7N53 - chains A and B; structure by X-ray diffraction, 1.60 A resolution.

[Chain A (and B)]
Molecule: PAP4
From: Salmonella enterica subsp. enterica serovar Typhimurium
Notes: chain B of this document is another copy of the same molecule, construct and numbering; everything in this record applies to it too
Sequence (193 residues; row label = number of the first residue in the row):
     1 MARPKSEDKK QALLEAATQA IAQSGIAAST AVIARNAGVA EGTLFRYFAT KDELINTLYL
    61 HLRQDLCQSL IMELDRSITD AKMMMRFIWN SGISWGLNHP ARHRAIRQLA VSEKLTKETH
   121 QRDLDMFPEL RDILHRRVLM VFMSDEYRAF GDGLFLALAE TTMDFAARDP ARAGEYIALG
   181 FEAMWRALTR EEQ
Not modelled in the structure: 1-7, 191-193 (chain B: 1-7, 192-193)
Residues lining bound ligands: Papaverine (EV1; 1-(3,4-dimethoxybenzyl)-6,7-dimethoxyisoquinoline): Arg-63, Leu-66, Leu-70, Met-85, Ile-88, Trp-89, Gly-92, Ile-93, His-103, Ile-106, Leu-130, Leu-134, Val-138, Phe-155, Leu-156, Ala-159, Met-163, Phe-181, Met-184, Trp-185, Leu-188, Thr-189
From the paper describing this entry:
  - binding site for Papaverine: Phe-155

[Chain A / chain B interface]
Residue-residue contacts - 48 pairs, chain A then chain B:
  Val-111(A) / Phe-165(B)  hydrophobic
  Val-111(A) / Arg-168(B)  hydrogen bond (backbone-side chain)
  Ser-112(A) / Arg-168(B)
  Glu-113(A) / Arg-168(B)  salt bridge
  Glu-113(A) / Tyr-176(B)
  Leu-139(A) / Arg-186(B)
  Glu-146(A) / Arg-172(B)  salt bridge
  Tyr-147(A) / Arg-172(B)
  Tyr-147(A) / Glu-175(B)  hydrogen bond
  Tyr-147(A) / Tyr-176(B)  hydrophobic
  Tyr-147(A) / Leu-179(B)  hydrophobic
  Ala-149(A) / Phe-165(B)
  Phe-150(A) / Thr-161(B)
  Phe-150(A) / Thr-162(B)
  Phe-150(A) / Phe-165(B)  hydrophobic
  Phe-150(A) / Tyr-176(B)  hydrophobic
  Phe-150(A) / Leu-179(B)  hydrophobic
  Phe-150(A) / Gly-180(B)
  Gly-153(A) / Thr-161(B)
  Leu-154(A) / Leu-158(B)  hydrophobic
  Leu-154(A) / Thr-161(B)
  Ala-157(A) / Ala-157(B)
  Ala-157(A) / Thr-161(B)
  Leu-158(A) / Leu-154(B)  hydrophobic
  Leu-158(A) / Leu-158(B)  hydrophobic
  Thr-161(A) / Phe-150(B)
  Thr-161(A) / Gly-153(B)
  Thr-161(A) / Leu-154(B)
  Thr-161(A) / Ala-157(B)
  Thr-162(A) / Phe-150(B)
  Phe-165(A) / Val-111(B)  hydrophobic
  Phe-165(A) / Ala-149(B)
  Phe-165(A) / Phe-150(B)  hydrophobic
  Arg-168(A) / Val-111(B)  hydrogen bond (side chain-backbone)
  Arg-172(A) / Tyr-147(B)
  Glu-175(A) / Tyr-147(B)  hydrogen bond
  Tyr-176(A) / Tyr-147(B)  hydrophobic
  Tyr-176(A) / Phe-150(B)
  Leu-179(A) / Val-141(B)  hydrophobic
  Leu-179(A) / Tyr-147(B)  hydrophobic
  Leu-179(A) / Phe-150(B)  hydrophobic
  Gly-180(A) / Phe-150(B)
  Ala-183(A) / Ala-187(B)
  Arg-186(A) / Arg-186(B)  hydrogen bond (side chain-backbone)
  Arg-186(A) / Thr-189(B)
  Arg-186(A) / Arg-190(B)
  Ala-187(A) / Ala-183(B)
  Ala-187(A) / Arg-186(B)  hydrogen bond (backbone-side chain)
Other interface residues (no listed pair), chain A (27 interface residues in all): Arg-107, Val-141, Phe-142
Other interface residues (no listed pair), chain B (26 interface residues in all): Arg-107, Glu-113, Phe-142

[Overview]
27 residues of chain A and 26 residues of chain B are in contact, with 6 hydrogen bonds and 2 salt bridges.
Polar contacts include Glu-113(A)/Arg-168(B), Glu-146(A)/Arg-172(B) and Val-111(A)/Arg-168(B). Ligands of
chain A: Papaverine. The paper reports a binding site for Papaverine at Phe-155(A).
Chain A and chain B are both PAP4 (Salmonella enterica subsp. enterica serovar Typhimurium); the structure,
Complex structure of PAP4 with papaverine, was determined by X-ray diffraction, deposited together with 7N4Z.
